5YD5 - chains A and B; structure by X-ray diffraction, 1.96 A resolution.

# Chain A
Name: scFv 4B08
Organism: Mus musculus
Notes: antibody fragment or engineered binder
Amino-acid sequence (251 residues; row label = number of the first residue in the row):
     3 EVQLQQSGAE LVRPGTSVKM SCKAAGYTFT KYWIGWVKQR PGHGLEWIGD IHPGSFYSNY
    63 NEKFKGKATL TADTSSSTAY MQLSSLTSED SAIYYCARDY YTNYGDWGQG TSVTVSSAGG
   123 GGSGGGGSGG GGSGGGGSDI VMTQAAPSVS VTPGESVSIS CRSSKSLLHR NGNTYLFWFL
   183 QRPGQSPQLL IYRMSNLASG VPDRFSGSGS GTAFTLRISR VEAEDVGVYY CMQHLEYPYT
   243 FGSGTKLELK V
Disulfide bonds: Cys24-Cys98, Cys163-Cys233

# Chain B
Name: Peptide epitope (mutation N3A)
Amino-acid sequence (9 residues; row label = number of the first residue in the row):
     1 DIAYYTSEP
Disordered / not traced: 1

# Interface between chain A and chain B
Pairs across the interface - 29 pairs, chain A then chain B:
  Lys33(A) with Ile2(B)
  Tyr34(A) with Ile2(B), hydrophobic
  Trp35(A) with Ile2(B); Ala3(B), hydrogen bond (side chain-backbone); Tyr4(B); Tyr5(B); Thr6(B), hydrogen bond (side chain-backbone); Ser7(B)
  Asp52(A) with Ser7(B), hydrogen bond
  His54(A) with Ala3(B); Tyr4(B)
  Ser57(A) with Tyr4(B), hydrogen bond (side chain-backbone)
  Tyr59(A) with Tyr4(B); Tyr5(B), hydrophobic
  Asp101(A) with Ser7(B)
  Tyr103(A) with Ile2(B), hydrophobic
  Thr104(A) with Ser7(B)
  His171(A) with Pro9(B), hydrogen bond (side chain-backbone)
  Tyr177(A) with Pro9(B)
  His236(A) with Ser7(B); Pro9(B)
  Leu237(A) with Glu8(B); Pro9(B)
  Glu238(A) with Glu8(B)
  Tyr239(A) with Thr6(B); Ser7(B), hydrogen bond (side chain-backbone); Glu8(B), hydrogen bond (backbone-side chain)
  Tyr241(A) with Ser7(B), hydrogen bond; Glu8(B), hydrogen bond (side chain-backbone)
Other interface residues (no listed pair), chain A (18 interface residues in all): Asn61

# In short
Chain A and chain B form an interface of 18 and 8 residues respectively, with 9 hydrogen bonds. Polar pairs
include Trp35(A)-Ala3(B), Trp35(A)-Thr6(B) and Asp52(A)-Ser7(B).
Here chain A is scFv 4B08 (Mus musculus) and chain B is Peptide epitope (mutation N3A). Entry 5YD5 (Crystal
structure of the scFv antibody 4B08 with epitope peptide (mutation N3A)) was determined by X-ray diffraction,
deposited together with 5YD3 and 5YD4.
